2UVV - chains A and T of the 3 polymer chains in the assembly; structure by X-ray diffraction, 2.20 A resolution.

[Chain A]
Protein: DNA polymerase IV
Organism: Sulfolobus solfataricus
Notes: EC 2.7.7.7
UniProt: Q97W02 (DPO42_SULSO); numbering as in UniProt (aligned over 1-352)
Sequence (358 residues; row label = number of the first residue in the row; numbers below 1 keep their minus sign (His-5 is residue -5)):
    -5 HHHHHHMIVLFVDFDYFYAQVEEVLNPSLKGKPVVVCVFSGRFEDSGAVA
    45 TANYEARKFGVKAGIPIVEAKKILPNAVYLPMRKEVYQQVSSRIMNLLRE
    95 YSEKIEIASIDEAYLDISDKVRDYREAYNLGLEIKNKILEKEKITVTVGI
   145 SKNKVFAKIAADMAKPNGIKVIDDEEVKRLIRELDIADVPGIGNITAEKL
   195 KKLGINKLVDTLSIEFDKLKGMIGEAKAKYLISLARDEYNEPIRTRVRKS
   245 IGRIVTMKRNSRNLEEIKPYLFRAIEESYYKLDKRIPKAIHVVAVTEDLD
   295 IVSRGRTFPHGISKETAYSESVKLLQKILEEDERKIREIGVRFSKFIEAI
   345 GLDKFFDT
Not modelled in the structure: -5 to 0, 344-352
Differences from the reference sequence: engineered mutation Glu332 (Arg in Q97W02)
Metal / ion sites: Ca2+ site 1: Asp7, Asp105, Glu106 (together with 2'-deoxyguanosine-5'-triphosphate); Ca2+ site 2: Asp7, Phe8, Asp105 (together with 2'-deoxyguanosine-5'-triphosphate); Ca2+ site 3: Ala181, Ile186
Small-molecule neighbours: 2'-deoxyguanosine-5'-triphosphate (DGT): Asp7, Phe8, Asp9, Tyr10, Phe11, Tyr12, Val32, Val43, Ala44, Thr45, Tyr48, Arg51, Ala57, Gly58, Asp105, Lys159
What the authors report for this chain:
  - binding site for the 18-nt DNA strand (chain T): Ala42, Glu332
  - binding site for the 18-nt DNA strand (chain T): Arg242, Arg247, Lys275, Arg331, Arg336 (proposed by the authors, not directly observed)
  - binding site for the 14-nt DNA strand: Arg298 (proposed by the authors, not directly observed)

[Chain T]
Molecule: 18-nt DNA strand
Sequence (18 nucleotides; each row starts with the number of its first residue):
     1 TCACGGAATCCTTCCCCC
Not modelled in the structure: 1-2
Modified / non-standard residues: 8OG (8-oxo-2'-deoxy-guanosine-5'-monophosphate) at position 5

[How chain A and chain T interact]
Contacting residue pairs (29):
  Val32(A) - DC4(T)  phosphate contact
  Ser34(A) - DC4(T)  hydrogen bond to the phosphate
  Ser40(A) - DC4(T)  phosphate contact
  Gly41(A) - DC4(T)  hydrogen bond to the phosphate
  Ala42(A) - DC4(T)  hydrogen bond to the sugar
  Gly58(A) - DC4(T)  base contact
  Gly218(A) - DC11(T)  phosphate contact
  Glu219(A) - DC11(T)  hydrogen bond to the phosphate
  Ala220(A) - DC10(T)  sugar contact
  Ala220(A) - DC11(T)  hydrogen bond to the phosphate
  Arg242(A) - DA8(T)  phosphate contact
  Lys243(A) - DA8(T)  hydrogen bond to the phosphate
  Lys243(A) - DT9(T)  salt bridge to the phosphate
  Ser244(A) - DA7(T)  sugar contact
  Ser244(A) - DA8(T)  hydrogen bond to the phosphate
  Ile245(A) - DA7(T)  phosphate contact
  Gly246(A) - DA7(T)  hydrogen bond to the phosphate
  Arg247(A) - DG6(T)  salt bridge to the phosphate
  Arg247(A) - DA7(T)  salt bridge to the phosphate
  Ile248(A) - 8OG_5(T)  sugar contact
  Ile248(A) - DG6(T)  hydrogen bond to the phosphate
  Thr250(A) - 8OG_5(T)  hydrogen bond to the phosphate
  Lys275(A) - DG6(T)  phosphate contact
  Lys275(A) - DA7(T)  salt bridge to the phosphate
  Arg331(A) - DA3(T)  hydrogen bond to the phosphate
  Arg331(A) - DC4(T)  salt bridge to the phosphate
  Glu332(A) - 8OG_5(T)  phosphate contact
  Arg336(A) - DG6(T)  sugar contact
  Arg336(A) - DA7(T)  salt bridge to the phosphate
Interface residues without a listed pair, chain A (24 interface residues in all): Arg36, Lys221, Val241

[Summary]
Chain A and chain T form an interface of 24 and 9 residues respectively; the contacts include 11 hydrogen
bonds and 6 salt bridges. Among the polar pairs are Ala42(A)-DC4(T), Ser34(A)-DC4(T) and Gly41(A)-DC4(T). The
paper reports a binding site for the 18-nt DNA strand (chain T) at Ala42(A), Glu332(A) and Arg242(A) among
others; a binding site for the 14-nt DNA strand at Arg298(A).
Here chain A is DNA polymerase IV (Sulfolobus solfataricus) and chain T is an 18-nt DNA strand. Entry 2UVV
(Crystal structures of mutant Dpo4 DNA polymerases with 8-oxoG containing DNA template-primer constructs) was
determined by X-ray diffraction, deposited together with 2UVR, 2UVU and 2UVW.
